Entry 2OF0 (X-ray diffraction, 2.25 A resolution); this record covers chain A.

[Chain A]
Molecule: Beta-secretase 1
From: Homo sapiens
Notes: EC 3.4.23.46; fragment: protease domain
Reference sequence: P56817 (BACE1_HUMAN); residues -16 to 385 here correspond to UniProt positions 45-446 (UniProt number = residue number + 61)
Chain sequence (402 residues; numbered -16 to 385; the number before each row is that of its first residue; numbers below 1 keep their minus sign (Arg-16 is residue -16)):
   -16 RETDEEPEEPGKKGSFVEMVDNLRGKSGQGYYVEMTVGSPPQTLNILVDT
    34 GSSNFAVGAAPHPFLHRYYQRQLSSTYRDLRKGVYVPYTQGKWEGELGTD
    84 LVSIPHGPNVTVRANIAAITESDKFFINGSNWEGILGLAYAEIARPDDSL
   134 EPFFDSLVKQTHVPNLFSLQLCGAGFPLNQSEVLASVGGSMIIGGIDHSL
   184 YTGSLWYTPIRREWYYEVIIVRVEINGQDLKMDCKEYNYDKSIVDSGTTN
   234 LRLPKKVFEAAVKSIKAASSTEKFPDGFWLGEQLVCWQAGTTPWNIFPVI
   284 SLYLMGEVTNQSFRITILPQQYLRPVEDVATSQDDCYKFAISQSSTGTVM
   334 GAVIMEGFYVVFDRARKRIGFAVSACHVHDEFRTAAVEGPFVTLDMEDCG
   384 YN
Not modelled in the structure: -16 to -2, 158-167
Cystine bridges: Cys155-Cys359, Cys217-Cys382, Cys269-Cys319
Construct notes: engineered mutation Lys-5 (Arg56 in P56817), Lys-4 (Arg57 in P56817)
Small-molecule neighbours: CMZ ((2S)-1-(2,5-dimethylphenoxy)-3-morpholin-4-ylpropan-2-ol): Leu30, Asp32, Gly34, Ser35, Tyr71, Phe108, Trp115, Tyr198, Ile226, Asp228, Gly230, Thr231, Arg235, Val332
Curated features (UniProtKB/Swiss-Prot):
  - active site: Asp32, Asp228
  - modified residue (N6-acetyllysine): Lys65, Lys214, Lys218, Lys224, Lys238, Lys239, Lys246
  - glycosylation (N-linked (GlcNAc...) asparagine): Asn92, Asn111, Asn162, Asn293

[Overview]
Bound to chain A: compound CMZ. From UniProt: active-site residues Asp32 and Asp228.
Chain A is Beta-secretase 1 (Homo sapiens); the structure, X-ray crystal structure of beta secretase complexed
with compound 5, was determined by X-ray diffraction, deposited together with 2OHK, 2OHL, 2OHM and 2OHN.
